PDB entry 1OE5 | X-ray diffraction, 2.30 A resolution | chains A and B of the 4 polymer chains in the assembly

Chain A (and B):
Protein: Single-strand selective monofunctional uracil DNA glycosylase
Source organism: Xenopus laevis
Notes: EC 3.2.2.-; chain B of this document is another copy of the same molecule, construct and numbering; everything in this record applies to it too
UniProt: Q9YGN6 (Q9YGN6); residues 35-281 here correspond to UniProt positions 1-247 (UniProt number = residue number - 34)
Amino-acid sequence (247 residues; each row starts with the number of its first residue):
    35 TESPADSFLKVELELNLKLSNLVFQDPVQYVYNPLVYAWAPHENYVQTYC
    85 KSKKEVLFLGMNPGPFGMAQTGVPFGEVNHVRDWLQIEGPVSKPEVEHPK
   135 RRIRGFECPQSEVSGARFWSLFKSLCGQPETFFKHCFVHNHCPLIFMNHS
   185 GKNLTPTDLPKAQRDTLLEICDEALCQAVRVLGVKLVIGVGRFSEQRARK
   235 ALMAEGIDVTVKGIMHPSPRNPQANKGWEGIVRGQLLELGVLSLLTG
Disordered / not traced: 35-36, 281 (chain B: 35, 281)
Ligand contacts: uracil (URA): Gly94, Met95, Asn96, Pro97, Gly98, Met102, Pro108, Phe109, Glu146, Ser148, Asn174, His250

Chain A / chain B interface:
Contacting residue pairs (8):
  Lys195(A) with Lys134(B)
  Ala196(A) with Tyr64(B); His132(B); Pro133(B)
  Asp199(A) with Pro133(B)
  Thr200(A) with Pro133(B); Arg136(B)
  Glu203(A) with Arg136(B), salt bridge
Interface residues without a listed pair, chain A (7 interface residues in all): Val57, Gln59
Interface residues without a listed pair, chain B (8 interface residues in all): Glu129, Val130, His183

Overview:
Chain A and chain B form an interface of 7 and 8 residues respectively; the contacts include 1 salt bridge.
The salt-bridged pair is Glu203(A)-Arg136(B). Ligands of chain A: uracil.
Chain A and chain B are both Single-strand selective monofunctional uracil DNA glycosylase (Xenopus laevis);
the structure, Xenopus SMUG1, an anti-mutator uracil-DNA Glycosylase, was determined by X-ray diffraction,
deposited together with 1OE4 and 1OE6.
